9DMQ - chains A and E of the 7 polymer chains in the assembly; structure by electron microscopy, 2.06 A resolution.

Chain A:
Name: Acetylcholine receptor subunit alpha
From: Homo sapiens
UniProt: P02708 (ACHA_HUMAN); residues -19 to 437 here correspond to UniProt positions 1-457 (UniProt number = residue number + 20)
Amino-acid sequence (457 residues; row label = number of the first residue in the row; numbers below 1 keep their minus sign (Met-19 is residue -19)):
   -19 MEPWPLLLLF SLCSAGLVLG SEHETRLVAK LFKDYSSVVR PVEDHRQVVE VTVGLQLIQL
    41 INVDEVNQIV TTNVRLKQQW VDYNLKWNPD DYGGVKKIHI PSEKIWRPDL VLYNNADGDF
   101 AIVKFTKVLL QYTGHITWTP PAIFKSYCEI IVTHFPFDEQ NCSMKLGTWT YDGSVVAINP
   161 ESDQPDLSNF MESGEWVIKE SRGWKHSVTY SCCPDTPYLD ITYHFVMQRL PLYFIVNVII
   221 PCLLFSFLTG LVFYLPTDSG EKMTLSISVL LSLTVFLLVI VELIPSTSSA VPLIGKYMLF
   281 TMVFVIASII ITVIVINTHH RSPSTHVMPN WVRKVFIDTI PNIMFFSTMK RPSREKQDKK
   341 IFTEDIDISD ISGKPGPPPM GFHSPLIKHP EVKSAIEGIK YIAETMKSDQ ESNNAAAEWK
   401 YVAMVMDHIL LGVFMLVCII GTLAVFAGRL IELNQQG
Disordered / not traced: -19 to 0, 330-367
UniProt features mapped onto this chain:
  - glycosylation: Asn141 (N-linked (GlcNAc...) asparagine)
Covalent attachments: glycan linked to Asn141
Small-molecule neighbours: acetylcholine (ACH): Tyr93, Trp149, Thr150, Tyr190, Cys192, Tyr198

Chain E:
Name: Acetylcholine receptor subunit beta
From: Homo sapiens
UniProt: P11230 (ACHB_HUMAN); residues -22 to 478 here correspond to UniProt positions 1-501 (UniProt number = residue number + 23)
Amino-acid sequence (503 residues; row label = number of the first residue in the row; numbers below 1 keep their minus sign (Met-22 is residue -22)):
   -22 MTPGALLMLL GALGAPLAPG VRGSEAEGRL REKLFSGYDS SVRPAREVGD RVRVSVGLIL
    38 AQLISLNEKD EEMSTKVYLD LEWTDYRLSW DPAEHDGIDS LRITAESVWL PDVVLLNNND
    98 GNFDVALDIS VVVSSDGSVR WQPPGIYRSS CSIQVTYFPF DWQNCTMVFS SYSYDSSEVS
   158 LQTGLGPDGQ GHQEIHIHEG TFIENGQWEI IHKPSRLIQP PGDPRGGREG QRQEVIFYLI
   218 IRRKPLFYLV NVIAPCILIT LLAIFVFYLP PDAGEKMGLS IFALLTLTVF LLLLADKVPE
   278 TSLSVPIIIK YLMFTMVLVT FSVILSVVVL NLHHRSPHTH QMPLWVRQIF IHKLPLYLRL
   338 KRPKPERDLM PEPPHCSSPG SGWGRGTDEY FIRKPPSDFL FPKPNRFQPE LSAPDLRRFI
   398 DGPNRAVALL PELREVVSSI SYIARQLQEQ EDHDALKEDW QFVAMVVDRL FLWTFIIFTS
   458 VGTLVIFLDA TYHLPPPDPF PSR
Disordered / not traced: -22 to 0, 164-167, 200-205, 342-406
Sequence notes: expression tag (479-480)
UniProt features mapped onto this chain:
  - modified residue: Tyr367 (Phosphotyrosine)
  - glycosylation: Asn141 (N-linked (GlcNAc...) asparagine)
Disulfide bonds: Cys128-Cys142
Covalent attachments: N-acetylglucosamine (NAG) linked to Asn141

Chain A / chain E interface:
Pairs across the interface (102):
  Ser1(A) - Val19(E)
  Ser1(A) - Arg20(E)
  Ser1(A) - Pro21(E)
  Ser1(A) - Ala22(E)  hydrogen bond (side chain-backbone)
  Ser1(A) - Tyr63(E)  hydrogen bond (backbone-side chain)
  Glu2(A) - Tyr63(E)  hydrogen bond
  Glu4(A) - Val19(E)
  Thr5(A) - Gly14(E)
  Thr5(A) - Asp16(E)
  Thr5(A) - Val19(E)
  Val8(A) - Asp16(E)
  Gln39(A) - Asn96(E)  hydrogen bond
  Gln39(A) - Ser127(E)
  Arg55(A) - Leu93(E)
  Arg55(A) - Phe100(E)
  Arg55(A) - Tyr149(E)
  Gly73(A) - Val25(E)
  Gly74(A) - Val25(E)
  Val75(A) - Val25(E)  hydrophobic
  Lys77(A) - Asp152(E)  salt bridge
  Lys77(A) - Glu155(E)  salt bridge
  His79(A) - Ser150(E)
  His79(A) - Tyr151(E)
  His79(A) - Glu155(E)  salt bridge
  Lys104(A) - Gly98(E)
  Thr106(A) - Tyr149(E)
  Lys107(A) - Ser150(E)
  Lys107(A) - Tyr151(E)  hydrogen bond
  Thr119(A) - Tyr149(E)  hydrogen bond (backbone-side chain)
  Pro120(A) - Tyr149(E)
  Pro121(A) - Phe100(E)  hydrophobic
  Pro121(A) - Tyr149(E)
  Ile123(A) - Gly98(E)
  Met171(A) - Ser127(E)
  Gly174(A) - Thr278(E)
  Gly174(A) - Ser279(E)  hydrogen bond (backbone-backbone)
  Gly174(A) - Leu280(E)
  Glu175(A) - Glu277(E)
  Leu210(A) - Ser279(E)  hydrogen bond (backbone-side chain)
  Leu210(A) - Leu280(E)  hydrophobic
  Leu212(A) - Ser279(E)
  Leu212(A) - Val282(E)  hydrophobic
  Tyr213(A) - Pro276(E)
  Tyr213(A) - Glu277(E)
  Tyr213(A) - Thr278(E)
  Tyr213(A) - Ser279(E)  hydrogen bond (backbone-side chain)
  Val216(A) - Val282(E)  hydrophobic
  Val216(A) - Ile286(E)  hydrophobic
  Val216(A) - Met290(E)
  Asn217(A) - Ile286(E)
  Pro221(A) - Leu268(E)  hydrophobic
  Leu224(A) - Thr297(E)
  Phe225(A) - Leu261(E)  hydrophobic
  Phe225(A) - Thr265(E)
  Phe227(A) - Ile301(E)  hydrophobic
  Leu228(A) - Leu261(E)  hydrophobic
  Leu228(A) - Thr297(E)
  Leu228(A) - Val300(E)  hydrophobic
  Leu228(A) - Ile301(E)  hydrophobic
  Leu231(A) - Ile301(E)  hydrophobic
  Leu231(A) - Val304(E)
  Tyr234(A) - Val304(E)  hydrophobic
  Tyr234(A) - Asn308(E)  hydrogen bond (backbone-side chain)
  Tyr234(A) - Arg312(E)
  Leu235(A) - Met254(E)  hydrophobic
  Leu235(A) - Leu307(E)  hydrophobic
  Pro236(A) - Leu307(E)
  Pro236(A) - Asn308(E)
  Pro236(A) - His311(E)
  Asp238(A) - His311(E)
  Ser239(A) - His311(E)
  Glu241(A) - Gly251(E)
  Glu241(A) - Glu252(E)  hydrogen bond (side chain-backbone)
  Glu241(A) - Lys253(E)  hydrogen bond (side chain-backbone)
  Glu241(A) - Met254(E)
  Glu241(A) - Gly255(E)
  Glu241(A) - Leu307(E)
  Thr244(A) - Gly255(E)
  Leu245(A) - Ile258(E)  hydrophobic
  Leu245(A) - Val300(E)  hydrophobic
  Ser248(A) - Ile258(E)
  Ser248(A) - Phe259(E)
  Ser252(A) - Leu262(E)
  Val255(A) - Thr265(E)
  Val255(A) - Leu269(E)  hydrophobic
  Phe256(A) - Leu268(E)  hydrophobic
  Ser327(A) - Thr316(E)
  Met329(A) - His315(E)
  Ile376(A) - Val413(E)  hydrophobic
  Ile379(A) - Ser416(E)
  Lys380(A) - Glu412(E)  salt bridge
  Lys380(A) - Ser416(E)
  Ala383(A) - Ser416(E)
  Ala383(A) - Tyr419(E)
  Met386(A) - Tyr419(E)
  Met386(A) - Ile420(E)  hydrophobic
  Lys387(A) - Tyr419(E)
  Gln390(A) - Tyr419(E)  hydrogen bond
  Gln390(A) - Gln423(E)
  Tyr401(A) - Thr316(E)
  Met404(A) - Thr316(E)
  Met404(A) - His317(E)
Also at the interface, not in a pair above, chain A (68 interface residues in all): Ile41, Asn53, Pro81, Glu172, Ser173, Pro211, Ile220, Val249, Leu251, Val259, Ile382, Ala397
Also at the interface, not in a pair above, chain E (67 interface residues in all): Ser18, Arg64, Asn94, Asn95, Asp97, Asn99, Val275, Ser281, Met293, Val294, Val305, Glu409

Overview:
68 residues of chain A face 67 of chain E across their interface, with 13 hydrogen bonds and 4 salt bridges.
Polar contacts include Lys77(A)-Asp152(E), Lys77(A)-Glu155(E) and His79(A)-Glu155(E). Bound to chain A:
acetylcholine. N-acetylglucosamine is covalently linked to Asn141(E).
Chain A is Acetylcholine receptor subunit alpha and chain E is Acetylcholine receptor subunit beta, both from
Homo sapiens; the structure, Human muscle nAChR with fab3-bound, was determined by electron microscopy
together with 9DMG, 9DMH, 9DMJ, 9DMK, 9DML, 9DMS and 9DMT from the same study.
